Entry 2F66 (X-ray diffraction, 2.80 A resolution); this record covers chains A and B of the 3 polymer chains in the assembly.

[Chain A]
Protein: Suppressor protein STP22 of temperature-sensitive alpha-factor receptor and arginine permease
Source organism: Saccharomyces cerevisiae
Notes: fragment: Vps23C-Terminal Domain (322-385)
Reference sequence: P25604 (STP22_YEAST); residues 322-385 here = UniProt positions 322-385
Chain sequence (65 residues; numbered 321 to 385; the number before each row is that of its first residue):
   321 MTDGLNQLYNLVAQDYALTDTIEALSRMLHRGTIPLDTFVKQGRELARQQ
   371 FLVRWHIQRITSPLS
Construct notes: cloning artifact (321); engineered mutation Ala344 (Cys in P25604)
Reported in the primary citation:
  - mutagenesis - A367P: unchanged localization
  - mutagenesis - F371D: decreased localization

[Chain B]
Protein: Vacuolar protein sorting-associated protein VPS28
Source organism: Saccharomyces cerevisiae
Notes: fragment: Vps28N-Terminal Domain (13-125)
Reference sequence: Q02767 (VPS28_YEAST); aligned to UniProt positions 13-123 over residues 15-125 (the alignment contains insertions or deletions, so no single offset holds)
Chain sequence (116 residues; numbered 9 to 125; 1 number in that range is skipped by the numbering (no residue carries it; nothing is unmodelled there); the number before each row is that of its first residue):
     9 GAM
    13 DISQLFHDEVPLFDNSITSKDKEVIETLSEIYSIVITLDHVEKAYLKDSI
    63 DDTQYTNTVDKLLKQFKVYLNSQNKEEINKHFQSIEAFADTYNITASNAI
   113 TRLERGIPITAEH
Disordered / not traced: 9-11, 13-14
Construct notes: cloning artifact (9-11); engineered mutation Ala101 (Cys in Q02767)
Reported in the primary citation:
  - conformationally variable residues (order/disorder transition, side-chain flip): Phe100, Gly118 to His125

[How chain A and chain B interact]
Pairs across the interface - 55 pairs, chain A then chain B:
  Thr322(A) with Ser15(B); Phe18(B), hydrogen bond (side chain-backbone); His19(B)
  Asp323(A) with His19(B), hydrogen bond (backbone-backbone); Glu21(B)
  Gly324(A) with Phe18(B); His19(B), hydrogen bond (backbone-backbone); Asp20(B); Glu21(B)
  Leu325(A) with Phe18(B), hydrogen bond (backbone-backbone)
  Gln327(A) with Glu21(B); Val22(B)
  Leu328(A) with Phe18(B), hydrophobic
  Ile342(A) with His52(B)
  Ser346(A) with His52(B)
  Leu349(A) with Ala56(B), hydrophobic
  His350(A) with Lys59(B); Ser61(B), hydrogen bond
  Leu356(A) with Ile62(B), hydrophobic; Gln66(B); Thr70(B)
  Phe359(A) with His52(B)
  Val360(A) with Thr49(B)
  Arg364(A) with Glu42(B), salt bridge; Ser45(B), hydrogen bond; Ile46(B); Thr49(B); Gln77(B), hydrogen bond; Tyr81(B)
  Ala367(A) with Tyr44(B); Ser45(B)
  Arg368(A) with Ser41(B); Glu42(B); Ser45(B)
  Gln370(A) with Tyr44(B), hydrogen bond
  Phe371(A) with Ile37(B); Leu40(B), hydrophobic; Ser41(B); Tyr44(B), hydrophobic
  Leu372(A) with Leu24(B); Ile37(B), hydrophobic; Ser41(B)
  Arg374(A) with Tyr44(B), hydrogen bond
  Trp375(A) with Leu24(B); Phe25(B), hydrophobic; Ile29(B), hydrophobic; Ile37(B), hydrophobic
  His376(A) with Val22(B), hydrogen bond (side chain-backbone); Pro23(B), hydrogen bond (side chain-backbone); Leu24(B)
  Arg379(A) with Asp26(B), salt bridge; Ile29(B)
  Ile380(A) with Phe18(B); Val22(B), hydrophobic
  Thr381(A) with Phe18(B)
Other interface residues (no listed pair), chain A (26 interface residues in all): Gly363
Other interface residues (no listed pair), chain B (32 interface residues in all): Ser28, Ile48, Val53, Leu74
From the paper, about this interface:
  - pairs named by the authors: Leu40(B)-Phe371(A) (hydrophobic contact)
  - hot spots on chain A (mutagenesis) - F371D: abolished binding to Vacuolar protein sorting-associated protein VPS28 (chain B)

[Summary]
26 residues of chain A face 32 of chain B across their interface, with 11 hydrogen bonds and 2 salt bridges.
Among the polar pairs are Arg364(A)-Glu42(B), Arg379(A)-Asp26(B) and Thr322(A)-Phe18(B). The paper describes a
hydrophobic contact between Leu40(B) and Phe371(A). From the paper: F371D of chain A reduces localization;
conformational variability at Phe100(B) and Gly118(B).
Chain A is Suppressor protein STP22 of temperature-sensitive alpha-factor receptor and arginine permease and
chain B is Vacuolar protein sorting-associated protein VPS28, both from Saccharomyces cerevisiae; the
structure, Structure of the ESCRT-I endosomal trafficking complex, was determined by X-ray diffraction.
